PDB entry 1PIP | X-ray diffraction, 1.70 A resolution | chains A and B

# Chain A
Protein: Papain
Source organism: Carica papaya
Notes: EC 3.4.22.2
Reference sequence: P00784 (PAPA1_CARPA); residues 1-212 here correspond to UniProt positions 134-345 (UniProt number = residue number + 133)
Amino-acid sequence (212 residues; numbered 1 to 212; the number before each row is that of its first residue):
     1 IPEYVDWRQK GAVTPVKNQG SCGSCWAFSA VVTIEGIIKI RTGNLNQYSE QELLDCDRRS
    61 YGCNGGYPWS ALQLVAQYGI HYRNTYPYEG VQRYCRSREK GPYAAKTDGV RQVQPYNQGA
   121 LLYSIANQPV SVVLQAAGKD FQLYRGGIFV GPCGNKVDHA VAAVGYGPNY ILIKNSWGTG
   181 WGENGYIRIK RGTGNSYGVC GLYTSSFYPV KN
Differences from the reference sequence: conflict Gln47 (Glu180 in P00784), Gln118 (Glu251 in P00784), Gln135 (Glu268 in P00784)
Swiss-Prot annotation at these positions:
  - active site: Cys25, His159, Asn175
  - binding site (E64): Cys25
  - binding site (leupeptin): Cys25
Disulfide bonds: Cys22-Cys63, Cys56-Cys95, Cys153-Cys200

# Chain B
Protein: Succinyl-gln-val-val-ala-ala-P-nitroanilide
Amino-acid sequence (6 residues; numbered 400 to 219; the number before each row is that of its first residue):
   400 XVVAA
   219 X
Modified residues: NIT (4-nitroaniline) at position 219; ZKO (N-succinyl-glutamine) at position 400
Covalently attached groups: covalent link NIT_219-Ala404

# How chain A and chain B interact
Contacting residue pairs (14):
  Gly65(A) with Ala403(B)
  Ala136(A) with NIT_219(B)
  Ala137(A) with NIT_219(B); Val401(B), hydrophobic
  Gln142(A) with NIT_219(B)
  Lys156(A) with ZKO_400(B), hydrogen bond (side chain-backbone); Val401(B)
  Val157(A) with Val402(B); Ala403(B)
  Asp158(A) with NIT_219(B); Val401(B); Val402(B); Ala404(B), hydrogen bond (backbone-backbone)
  Trp177(A) with NIT_219(B)
Interface residues without a listed pair, chain A (11 interface residues in all): Asn64, Gln135, His159

# Overview
11 residues of chain A face 6 of chain B across their interface; the contacts include 2 hydrogen bonds. Polar
pairs include Lys156(A)-ZKO_400(B) and Asp158(A)-Ala404(B). UniProt lists 3 active-site residues, E64-binding
residue Cys25(A) and leupeptin-binding residue Cys25(A) on chain A.
Chain A is Papain (Carica papaya) and chain B is Succinyl-gln-val-val-ala-ala-P-nitroanilide; the structure,
Crystal structure of papain-succinyl-gln-val-val-ala-ala-P-nitroanilide complex at 1.7 angstroms resolution:
noncovalent binding mode of a common sequence ..., was determined by X-ray diffraction.
